PDB entry 6RDN | electron microscopy, 3.20 A resolution | chains 4 and 7 of the 31 polymer chains in the assembly

[Chain 4]
Name: Mitochondrial ATP synthase associated protein ASA4
Source organism: Polytomella sp. Pringsheim 198.80
UniProtKB: D7NIZ2 (D7NIZ2_9CHLO); residues 1-294 here = UniProt positions 1-294
Amino-acid sequence (294 residues; each row starts with the number of its first residue):
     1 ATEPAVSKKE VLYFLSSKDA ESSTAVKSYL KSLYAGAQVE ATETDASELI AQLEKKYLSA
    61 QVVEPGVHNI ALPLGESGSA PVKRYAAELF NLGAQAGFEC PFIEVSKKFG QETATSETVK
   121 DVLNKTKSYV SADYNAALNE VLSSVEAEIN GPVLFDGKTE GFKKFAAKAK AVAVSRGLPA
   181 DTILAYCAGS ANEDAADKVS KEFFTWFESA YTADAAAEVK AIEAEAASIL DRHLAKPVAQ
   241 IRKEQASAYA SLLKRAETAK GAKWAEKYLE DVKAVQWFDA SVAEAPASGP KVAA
Disordered / not traced: 1-4

[Chain 7]
Name: Mitochondrial ATP synthase associated protein ASA7
Source organism: Polytomella sp. Pringsheim 198.80
UniProtKB: D8V7I2 (D8V7I2_9CHLO); residues 1-190 here = UniProt positions 1-190
Amino-acid sequence (190 residues; row label = number of the first residue in the row):
     1 MSSVRAGVEA GRRDLTTFTF SGLQDAPVAA LSGSIKLNVA AKAGKAEVTV AAGAAKAATQ
    61 VSAAALRKLS GSKISLAEVA RISVLHSSIQ NYLLSLSNER YQLLSQWPDF TTMYGKDFYY
   121 RAHPEDLKKF YDAADEYYKL YETVTEFDSL SALASQVVPN YAARRRSTVH PAIGSTVADG
   181 AFTNFLLSKQ
Disordered / not traced: 1-14

[Interface between chain 4 and chain 7]
Residue-residue contacts (118; chain 4 residue first):
  Val-63(4) with Pro-171(7), hydrophobic
  Glu-64(4) with Ala-162(7); Arg-166(7), salt bridge
  Val-67(4) with Leu-85(7); Tyr-161(7), hydrophobic; Arg-165(7)
  His-68(4) with Ser-83(7); Val-84(7), hydrogen bond (backbone-backbone); Leu-85(7), hydrogen bond (backbone-backbone); Val-158(7); Ala-162(7)
  Asn-69(4) with Val-84(7)
  Ile-70(4) with Leu-85(7)
  Ala-71(4) with Val-84(7), hydrophobic
  Leu-72(4) with Leu-85(7), hydrophobic; Ser-88(7), hydrogen bond (backbone-side chain); Ile-89(7), hydrophobic
  Leu-74(4) with Tyr-92(7), hydrophobic
  Gly-75(4) with Tyr-92(7)
  Tyr-85(4) with Tyr-161(7), hydrogen bond; Arg-165(7)
  Leu-89(4) with Arg-165(7); Ala-172(7), hydrophobic
  Phe-90(4) with Ala-172(7), hydrophobic
  Gly-93(4) with His-170(7)
  Phe-98(4) with Val-169(7); His-170(7); Pro-171(7)
  Glu-99(4) with His-170(7), hydrogen bond (backbone-side chain)
  Pro-101(4) with His-170(7); Ile-173(7), hydrophobic
  Phe-102(4) with Gly-180(7); Ala-181(7); Asn-184(7)
  Glu-104(4) with Val-169(7)
  Val-105(4) with Val-169(7), hydrophobic; Ala-181(7), hydrophobic
  Ser-106(4) with Ala-181(7)
  Lys-108(4) with Thr-168(7)
  Phe-109(4) with Ala-178(7); Ala-181(7); Phe-182(7); Phe-185(7), hydrophobic
  Thr-113(4) with Phe-185(7)
  Val-122(4) with Phe-185(7), hydrophobic; Leu-186(7), hydrophobic
  Leu-123(4) with Phe-182(7), hydrophobic
  Thr-126(4) with Phe-182(7)
  Tyr-129(4) with Ala-178(7)
  Val-130(4) with Asp-179(7); Phe-182(7), hydrophobic
  Ser-131(4) with Asp-179(7), hydrogen bond
  Tyr-134(4) with Asp-179(7); Thr-183(7)
  Leu-138(4) with Phe-182(7), hydrophobic; Leu-186(7), hydrophobic
  Phe-155(4) with Leu-186(7), hydrophobic; Gln-190(7)
  Asp-156(4) with Gln-190(7)
  Phe-162(4) with Leu-186(7)
  Phe-165(4) with Leu-186(7), hydrophobic
  Ala-166(4) with Leu-187(7)
  Lys-170(4) with Leu-187(7)
  Ala-173(4) with Thr-183(7)
  Leu-178(4) with Asp-179(7); Gly-180(7); Thr-183(7)
  Ile-183(4) with Gly-180(7); Asn-184(7)
  Leu-184(4) with Leu-187(7), hydrophobic; Ser-188(7)
  Cys-187(4) with Asn-184(7), hydrogen bond
  Trp-206(4) with Thr-176(7); Gly-180(7)
  Phe-207(4) with Val-177(7), hydrophobic
  Ala-210(4) with Thr-176(7); Val-177(7), hydrophobic
  Tyr-211(4) with Val-177(7)
  Asp-214(4) with Gly-174(7); Ser-175(7); Thr-176(7), hydrogen bond; Val-177(7), hydrogen bond (side chain-backbone)
  Glu-218(4) with Arg-164(7), salt bridge; Arg-165(7), salt bridge
  Ile-222(4) with Val-157(7), hydrophobic; Tyr-161(7), hydrophobic
  Glu-223(4) with Tyr-92(7)
  Glu-225(4) with Gln-156(7); Val-157(7)
  Ala-226(4) with Tyr-92(7), hydrophobic; Leu-93(7)
  Ala-227(4) with Leu-96(7), hydrophobic
  Ile-229(4) with Leu-153(7), hydrophobic; Gln-156(7)
  Leu-230(4) with Leu-96(7), hydrophobic; Ser-97(7); Leu-150(7), hydrophobic; Leu-153(7), hydrophobic
  Asp-231(4) with Arg-100(7), salt bridge
  His-233(4) with Thr-143(7); Ser-149(7), hydrogen bond; Leu-153(7)
  Leu-234(4) with Arg-100(7); Thr-143(7); Val-144(7), hydrophobic
  Ala-235(4) with Lys-139(7)
  Lys-236(4) with Thr-143(7), hydrogen bond (backbone-side chain)
  Val-238(4) with Glu-142(7); Thr-143(7); Glu-146(7)
  Ile-241(4) with Thr-143(7); Ser-149(7)
  Arg-242(4) with Glu-146(7), salt bridge
  Gln-245(4) with Ser-149(7), hydrogen bond (side chain-backbone); Ala-152(7)
  Val-275(4) with Arg-81(7)
  Phe-278(4) with Arg-81(7)
  Asp-279(4) with Arg-81(7), salt bridge
Other interface residues (no listed pair), chain 4 (76 interface residues in all): Lys-56, Ala-60, Gly-110, Gly-157, Ala-169, Ala-180, Pro-237, Pro-290
Other interface residues (no listed pair), chain 7 (57 interface residues in all): Val-79, Ala-80, Ile-82, Leu-140, Asp-148, Ser-167, Lys-189

[In short]
Chain 4 and chain 7 form an interface of 76 and 57 residues respectively, with 12 hydrogen bonds and 6 salt
bridges. Polar pairs include Glu-64(4)/Arg-166(7), Glu-218(4)/Arg-164(7) and Glu-218(4)/Arg-165(7).
Chain 4 is Mitochondrial ATP synthase associated protein ASA4 and chain 7 is Mitochondrial ATP synthase
associated protein ASA7, both from Polytomella sp. Pringsheim 198.80; the structure, Cryo-EM structure of
Polytomella F-ATP synthase, Rotary substate 1C, monomer-masked refinement, was determined by electron
microscopy (same publication as 6RD4, 6RD5, 6RD6, 6RD7, 6RD8, 6RD9 and 46 further entries).
